6TMM - chains AAA and DDD of the 4 polymer chains in the assembly; structure by X-ray diffraction, 2.40 A resolution.

== Chain AAA ==
Protein: NAD(P)(+)--arginine ADP-ribosyltransferase
Source organism: Tetrahymena thermophila SB210
Notes: EC 2.4.2.31
Reference sequence: Q236S9 (Q236S9_TETTS); residues -7 to 148 here correspond to UniProt positions 478-633 (UniProt number = residue number + 485)
Sequence (156 residues; row label = number of the first residue in the row; numbers below 1 keep their minus sign (Leu-7 is residue -7)):
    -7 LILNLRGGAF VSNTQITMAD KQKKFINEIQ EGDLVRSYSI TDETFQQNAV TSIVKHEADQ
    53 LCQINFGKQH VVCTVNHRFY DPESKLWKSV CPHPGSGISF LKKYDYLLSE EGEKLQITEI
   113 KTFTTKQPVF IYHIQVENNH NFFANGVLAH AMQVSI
Construct notes: engineered mutation Ala1 (Cys486 in Q236S9), Ala143 (Asn628 in Q236S9)
Bound ions: Hg2+ near Cys54 (its only coordinating residue here)

== Chain DDD ==
Protein: NAD(P)(+)--arginine ADP-ribosyltransferase
Source organism: Tetrahymena thermophila SB210
Notes: EC 2.4.2.31
Reference sequence: Q236S9 (Q236S9_TETTS); residues -7 to 147 here correspond to UniProt positions 478-632 (UniProt number = residue number + 485)
Sequence (155 residues; row label = number of the first residue in the row; numbers below 1 keep their minus sign (Leu-7 is residue -7)):
    -7 LILNLRGGAF VSNTQITMAD KQKKFINEIQ EGDLVRSYSI TDETFQQNAV TSIVKHEADQ
    53 LCQINFGKQH VVCTVNHRFY DPESKLWKSV CPHPGSGISF LKKYDYLLSE EGEKLQITEI
   113 KTFTTKQPVF IYHIQVENNH NFFANGVLAH AMQVS
Construct notes: engineered mutation Ala1 (Cys486 in Q236S9), Ala143 (Asn628 in Q236S9)
Bound ions: Hg2+ near Cys54 (its only coordinating residue here)

== How chain AAA and chain DDD interact ==
Residue-residue contacts (32; chain AAA residue first):
  Leu-7(AAA) - Asn-4(DDD)
  Leu-7(AAA) - Leu-3(DDD)  hydrogen bond (backbone-backbone)
  Leu-7(AAA) - Asn68(DDD)
  Ile-6(AAA) - Leu-5(DDD)
  Ile-6(AAA) - Asn-4(DDD)
  Ile-6(AAA) - His85(DDD)
  Leu-5(AAA) - Ile-6(DDD)
  Leu-5(AAA) - Leu-5(DDD)  hydrogen bond (backbone-backbone)
  Leu-5(AAA) - Leu-3(DDD)  hydrophobic
  Leu-5(AAA) - Val46(DDD)  hydrophobic
  Asn-4(AAA) - Leu-7(DDD)
  Asn-4(AAA) - Ile-6(DDD)
  Leu-3(AAA) - Leu-7(DDD)  hydrogen bond (backbone-backbone)
  Gly0(AAA) - Leu-7(DDD)
  Glu23(AAA) - Lys47(DDD)  salt bridge
  Thr43(AAA) - Lys47(DDD)
  Ser44(AAA) - Lys47(DDD)  hydrogen bond (side chain-backbone)
  Val46(AAA) - Leu-5(DDD)  hydrophobic
  Val46(AAA) - Val46(DDD)  hydrophobic
  Lys47(AAA) - Glu23(DDD)
  Lys47(AAA) - Thr43(DDD)
  Lys47(AAA) - Ser44(DDD)
  Lys47(AAA) - Gln145(DDD)
  His48(AAA) - Leu-7(DDD)
  His48(AAA) - Leu-5(DDD)
  His48(AAA) - Gln145(DDD)
  His48(AAA) - Ser147(DDD)
  Asn68(AAA) - Leu-7(DDD)  hydrogen bond (side chain-backbone)
  Ile123(AAA) - Leu-7(DDD)  hydrophobic
  Gln145(AAA) - Lys47(DDD)
  Gln145(AAA) - His48(DDD)
  Ser147(AAA) - His48(DDD)
Interface residues without a listed pair, chain AAA (17 interface residues in all): Ile45
Interface residues without a listed pair, chain DDD (20 interface residues in all): Arg-2, Ala1, Ile45, Ile123, Val146

== Summary ==
The interface between chain AAA and chain DDD involves 17 residues on one side and 20 on the other, with 5
hydrogen bonds and 1 salt bridge. Among the polar pairs are Glu23(AAA)-Lys47(DDD), Ser44(AAA)-Lys47(DDD) and
Asn68(AAA)-Leu-7(DDD).
Chain AAA is NAD(P)(+)--arginine ADP-ribosyltransferase and chain DDD is NAD(P)(+)--arginine
ADP-ribosyltransferase, both from Tetrahymena thermophila SB210; the structure, BIL2 domain from T.thermophila
BUBL1 locus (C1A-N143A), was determined by X-ray diffraction.
